PDB entry 8GTF | electron microscopy, 6.60 A resolution (low resolution: residue-level contacts below are approximate; hydrogen-bond / salt-bridge calls are withheld) | chains k and o of the 18 polymer chains in the assembly

== Chain k (and o) ==
Protein: Terminator protein
Source organism: Dinoroseobacter phage vB_DshS-R4C
Notes: chain o of this document is another copy of the same molecule, construct and numbering; everything in this record applies to it too
UniProtKB: A0A4Y6E8T3 (A0A4Y6E8T3_9CAUD); residues 1-140 here = UniProt positions 1-140
Amino-acid sequence (140 residues; numbered 1 to 140; the number before each row is that of its first residue):
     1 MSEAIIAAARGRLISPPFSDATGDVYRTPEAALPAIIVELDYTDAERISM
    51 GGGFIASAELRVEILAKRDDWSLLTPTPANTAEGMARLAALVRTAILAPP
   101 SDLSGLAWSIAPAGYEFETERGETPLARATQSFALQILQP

== Chain k / chain o interface ==
Contacting residue pairs (10; chain k residue first):
  T22(k) - T81(o)
  D41(k) - Y115(o)
  Y42(k) - Y115(o)
  T43(k) - P112(o)
  T43(k) - A113(o)
  T43(k) - G114(o)
  T43(k) - Y115(o)
  D44(k) - P112(o)
  D44(k) - A113(o)
  A45(k) - P112(o)
Other interface residues (no listed pair), chain o (6 interface residues in all): E116

== In short ==
Chain k and chain o each contribute 6 residues to their interface.
Chain k and chain o are both Terminator protein (Dinoroseobacter phage vB_DshS-R4C); the structure, Cryo-EM
model of the marine siphophage vB_DshS-R4C stopper-terminator complex, was determined by electron microscopy,
deposited together with 8GTB, 8GTC and 8GTD.
